PDB entry 8SQW | electron microscopy, 2.16 A resolution | chains A and B of the 9 polymer chains in the assembly

== Chain A ==
Protein: Particulate methane monooxygenase alpha subunit
Organism: Methylococcus capsulatus
Reference sequence: G1UBD1 (PMOB_METCA); numbering as in UniProt (aligned over 33-414)
Sequence (382 residues; each row starts with the number of its first residue):
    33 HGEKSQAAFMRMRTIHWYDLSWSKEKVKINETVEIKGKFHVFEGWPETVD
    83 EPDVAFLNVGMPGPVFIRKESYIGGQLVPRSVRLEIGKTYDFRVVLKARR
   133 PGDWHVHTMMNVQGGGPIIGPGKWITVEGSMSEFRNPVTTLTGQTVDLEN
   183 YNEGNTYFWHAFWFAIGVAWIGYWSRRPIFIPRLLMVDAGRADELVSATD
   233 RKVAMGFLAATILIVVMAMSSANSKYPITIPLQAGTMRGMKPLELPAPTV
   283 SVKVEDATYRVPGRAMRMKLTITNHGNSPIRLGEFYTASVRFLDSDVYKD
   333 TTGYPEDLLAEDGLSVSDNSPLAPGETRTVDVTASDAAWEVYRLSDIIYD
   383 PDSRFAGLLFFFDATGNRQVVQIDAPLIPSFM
Metal / ion sites: Cu ion site 1: His-33, His-137, His-139; Cu ion site 2: His-48, His-72, Gln-404
Residues lining bound ligands: diundecyl phosphatidyl choline (PLC): Val-248, Met-251, Asn-255, Thr-261
Swiss-Prot annotation at these positions:
  - binding site (Cu cation): His-33, His-48, His-72, His-137, His-139
  - mutagenesis: His-48 (H48N: Impairs activity of soluble pmoB construct), His-137 (H137A: Abolishes activity of soluble pmoB construct; when associated with A-139), His-139 (H139A: Abolishes activity of soluble pmoB construct; when associated with A-137)

== Chain B ==
Protein: Particulate methane monooxygenase beta subunit
Organism: Methylococcus capsulatus
Reference sequence: Q607G3 (PMOA_METCA); numbering as in UniProt (aligned over 7-247)
Sequence (241 residues; numbered 7 to 247; the number before each row is that of its first residue):
     7 AVRSHAEAVQVSRTIDWMALFVVFFVIVGSYHIHAMLTMGDWDFWSDWKD
    57 RRLWVTVTPIVLVTFPAAVQSYLWERYRLPWGATVCVLGLLLGEWINRYF
   107 NFWGWTYFPINFVFPASLVPGAIILDTVLMLSGSYLFTAIVGAMGWGLIF
   157 YPGNWPIIAPLHVPVEYNGMLMSIADIQGYNYVRTGTPEYIRMVEKGTLR
   207 TFGKDVAPVSAFFSAFMSILIYFMWHFIGRWFSNERFLQST
Residues lining bound ligands:
  - 1,2-didecanoyl-sn-glycero-3-phosphocholine (P1O), molecule 1: Leu-137, Ser-138, Gly-139, Ser-140, Phe-143
  - 1,2-didecanoyl-sn-glycero-3-phosphocholine (P1O), molecule 2: Ser-140, Leu-142, Phe-143, Ile-146
  - 1,2-didecanoyl-sn-glycero-3-phosphocholine (P1O), molecule 3: Tyr-141, Leu-142, Phe-229, His-232, Phe-233, Arg-236
  - 1,2-didecanoyl-sn-glycero-3-phosphocholine (P1O), molecule 4: Trp-237, Arg-242, Phe-243, Leu-244, Gln-245, Ser-246, Thr-247
  - diundecyl phosphatidyl choline (PLC), molecule 1: Thr-44, Val-67, Met-199, Met-223
  - diundecyl phosphatidyl choline (PLC), molecule 2: Arg-57, Leu-154, Tyr-157, Pro-158, Trp-161, Lys-210, Ala-213, Pro-214, Ala-217, Phe-218
  - diundecyl phosphatidyl choline (PLC), molecule 3: Leu-59, Thr-62, Val-63, Ile-66, Val-67, Met-199, Thr-204, Phe-219, Ile-227
  - diundecyl phosphatidyl choline (PLC), molecule 4: Gly-209, Lys-210, Asp-211, Pro-214, Val-215, Phe-218
  - diundecyl phosphatidyl choline (PLC), molecule 5: Lys-210, Pro-214, Phe-218

== Interface between chain A and chain B ==
Residue-residue contacts (181; chain A residue first):
  Val-86(A) with Tyr-196(B), hydrophobic
  Phe-88(A) with Pro-194(B), hydrophobic; Glu-195(B); Tyr-196(B), hydrophobic
  Asn-90(A) with Val-189(B); Arg-190(B), hydrogen bond (side chain-backbone); Thr-191(B), hydrogen bond (side chain-backbone)
  Val-91(A) with Val-189(B); Thr-191(B), hydrogen bond (backbone-side chain)
  Gly-92(A) with Thr-191(B)
  Met-93(A) with Val-189(B), hydrophobic; Thr-191(B), hydrogen bond (backbone-side chain)
  Pro-96(A) with Phe-114(B), hydrophobic; Tyr-188(B), hydrophobic
  Ile-99(A) with Asn-187(B); Tyr-188(B), hydrophobic
  Arg-100(A) with Gly-185(B); Tyr-186(B), hydrogen bond (side chain-backbone); Asn-187(B), hydrogen bond (backbone-side chain); Val-189(B)
  Lys-101(A) with Tyr-173(B), hydrogen bond (backbone-side chain); Asn-174(B); Tyr-186(B)
  Glu-102(A) with Asn-174(B); Tyr-186(B)
  Ser-103(A) with Tyr-186(B), hydrogen bond
  Leu-109(A) with Tyr-173(B); Asn-174(B); Tyr-186(B)
  Pro-111(A) with Met-176(B); Met-178(B), hydrophobic; Tyr-186(B), hydrophobic; Glu-195(B)
  Arg-112(A) with Met-176(B); Glu-195(B)
  Ser-113(A) with Glu-195(B), hydrogen bond (backbone-side chain); Tyr-196(B)
  Arg-131(A) with Trp-109(B); Tyr-113(B), hydrogen bond (side chain-backbone); Pro-115(B); Tyr-188(B)
  Arg-132(A) with Tyr-113(B)
  Met-141(A) with Thr-191(B)
  Asn-143(A) with Pro-194(B); Tyr-196(B)
  Val-144(A) with Tyr-196(B), hydrogen bond (backbone-side chain)
  Gln-145(A) with Tyr-196(B)
  Met-163(A) with Tyr-113(B), hydrophobic
  Asn-168(A) with Asn-187(B), hydrogen bond; Tyr-188(B)
  Val-170(A) with Val-171(B), hydrophobic
  Thr-171(A) with Val-171(B)
  Thr-172(A) with Val-169(B); Pro-170(B); Val-171(B)
  Leu-173(A) with Pro-170(B), hydrogen bond (backbone-backbone); Glu-172(B); Leu-177(B), hydrophobic
  Thr-174(A) with Val-169(B)
  Leu-180(A) with Asn-117(B), hydrogen bond (backbone-side chain); Ile-180(B), hydrophobic; Ile-183(B), hydrophobic; Gln-184(B); Tyr-188(B)
  Glu-181(A) with Pro-115(B); Asn-117(B); Tyr-188(B), hydrogen bond
  Asn-182(A) with Asn-117(B)
  Tyr-183(A) with Asn-117(B), hydrogen bond (backbone-side chain); Pro-166(B), hydrogen bond (side chain-backbone); Leu-167(B), hydrophobic; Val-169(B); Ile-180(B), hydrophobic
  Asn-184(A) with Ile-163(B), hydrogen bond (side chain-backbone); Pro-166(B); Leu-167(B)
  Asn-187(A) with Pro-162(B), hydrogen bond (side chain-backbone); Ile-163(B)
  Thr-188(A) with Phe-120(B); Ile-163(B)
  Tyr-189(A) with Trp-101(B), hydrophobic; Tyr-105(B); Ile-116(B)
  Trp-191(A) with Pro-162(B); Ile-163(B), hydrophobic
  His-192(A) with Leu-97(B); Trp-101(B), hydrogen bond; Pro-121(B), hydrogen bond (side chain-backbone); Ala-122(B); Ser-123(B)
  Trp-195(A) with Ser-123(B); Val-125(B); Pro-126(B)
  Phe-196(A) with Leu-94(B)
  Gly-199(A) with Thr-90(B); Leu-94(B); Val-125(B)
  Val-200(A) with Leu-94(B)
  Trp-202(A) with Pro-86(B), hydrogen bond (side chain-backbone); Trp-87(B); Thr-90(B); Asp-132(B)
  Ile-203(A) with Trp-87(B), hydrophobic; Thr-90(B); Val-91(B), hydrophobic; Leu-94(B), hydrophobic
  Trp-206(A) with Pro-86(B); Trp-87(B); Met-136(B), hydrophobic
  Ser-207(A) with Arg-19(B), hydrogen bond (backbone-side chain)
  Arg-208(A) with Arg-19(B), hydrogen bond (backbone-side chain)
  Arg-209(A) with Arg-19(B), hydrogen bond (backbone-side chain)
  Pro-210(A) with Arg-19(B); Asp-22(B)
  Ile-211(A) with Arg-19(B); Asp-22(B), hydrogen bond (backbone-side chain); Leu-85(B)
  Phe-212(A) with Asp-22(B), hydrogen bond (backbone-side chain); Ala-25(B), hydrophobic; Leu-26(B); Tyr-83(B)
  Ile-213(A) with Ile-21(B), hydrophobic; Asp-22(B)
  Pro-214(A) with Ser-18(B)
  Arg-215(A) with Tyr-83(B), hydrogen bond (side chain-backbone); Arg-84(B), hydrogen bond (side chain-backbone); Leu-85(B)
  Leu-216(A) with Arg-82(B); Tyr-83(B), hydrophobic
  Val-219(A) with Glu-81(B); Arg-82(B); Tyr-83(B), hydrophobic
  Asp-220(A) with Arg-82(B), salt bridge
  Val-228(A) with Trp-80(B), hydrophobic; Arg-84(B); Met-136(B), hydrophobic
  Arg-233(A) with Met-136(B); Leu-137(B)
  Ala-236(A) with Thr-133(B); Met-136(B), hydrophobic
  Met-237(A) with Leu-137(B), hydrophobic
  Leu-240(A) with Ile-130(B), hydrophobic; Thr-133(B)
  Thr-243(A) with Pro-126(B); Ile-129(B)
  Val-247(A) with Pro-126(B), hydrophobic; Ile-155(B), hydrophobic; Pro-158(B), hydrophobic; Gly-159(B)
  Ala-250(A) with Pro-162(B), hydrophobic
  Met-251(A) with Pro-158(B), hydrophobic; Trp-161(B)
  Ala-254(A) with Trp-161(B); Pro-162(B), hydrophobic
  Asn-255(A) with Trp-161(B), hydrogen bond
  Tyr-258(A) with Pro-166(B), hydrophobic; Val-169(B), hydrophobic
  Ile-260(A) with Val-169(B); Pro-170(B)
  Thr-261(A) with Trp-161(B); Ala-165(B); His-168(B)
  Ile-262(A) with His-168(B), hydrogen bond (backbone-backbone); Pro-170(B), hydrophobic; Leu-177(B), hydrophobic; Met-178(B); Ser-179(B)
  Pro-263(A) with Arg-57(B)
  Leu-264(A) with Asp-53(B); Lys-55(B); Asp-56(B); Ser-179(B); Ala-181(B), hydrophobic; Asp-182(B)
  Gln-265(A) with Leu-177(B); Asp-182(B), hydrogen bond (backbone-side chain); Arg-198(B), hydrogen bond (backbone-side chain)
  Ala-266(A) with Arg-198(B); Val-200(B), hydrophobic; Lys-202(B)
  Gly-267(A) with Lys-202(B)
Other interface residues (no listed pair), chain A (90 interface residues in all): Ala-87, Gly-95, Phe-98, Val-110, Phe-166, Val-178, Glu-185, Ile-198, Asp-232, Phe-239, Ile-244, Met-269
Other interface residues (no listed pair), chain B (88 interface residues in all): Trp-23, Ser-52, Trp-54, Leu-79, Leu-98, Val-134, Ser-138, Glu-201

== Overview ==
The interface between chain A and chain B involves 90 residues on one side and 88 on the other; the contacts
include 33 hydrogen bonds and 1 salt bridge. Polar pairs include Asp-220(A)/Arg-82(B), Asn-90(A)/Arg-190(B)
and Asn-90(A)/Thr-191(B).
Chain A is Particulate methane monooxygenase alpha subunit and chain B is Particulate methane monooxygenase
beta subunit, both from Methylococcus capsulatus; the structure, particulate methane monooxygenase crosslinked
with 2,2,2-trifluoroethanol bound, was determined by electron microscopy (same publication as 8SR5, 8SR1,
8SR2, 8SR4 and 8OYI).
